Entry 4D0T (X-ray diffraction, 2.45 A resolution); this record covers chains C and F of the 3 polymer chains in the assembly.

Chain C (and F):
Protein: Polypeptide N-acetylgalactosaminyltransferase 2
Organism: Homo sapiens
Notes: EC 2.4.1.41; chain F of this document is another copy of the same molecule, construct and numbering; everything in this record applies to it too
Reference sequence: Q10471 (GALT2_HUMAN); residues 1-571 here = UniProt positions 1-571
Chain sequence (571 residues; each row starts with the number of its first residue):
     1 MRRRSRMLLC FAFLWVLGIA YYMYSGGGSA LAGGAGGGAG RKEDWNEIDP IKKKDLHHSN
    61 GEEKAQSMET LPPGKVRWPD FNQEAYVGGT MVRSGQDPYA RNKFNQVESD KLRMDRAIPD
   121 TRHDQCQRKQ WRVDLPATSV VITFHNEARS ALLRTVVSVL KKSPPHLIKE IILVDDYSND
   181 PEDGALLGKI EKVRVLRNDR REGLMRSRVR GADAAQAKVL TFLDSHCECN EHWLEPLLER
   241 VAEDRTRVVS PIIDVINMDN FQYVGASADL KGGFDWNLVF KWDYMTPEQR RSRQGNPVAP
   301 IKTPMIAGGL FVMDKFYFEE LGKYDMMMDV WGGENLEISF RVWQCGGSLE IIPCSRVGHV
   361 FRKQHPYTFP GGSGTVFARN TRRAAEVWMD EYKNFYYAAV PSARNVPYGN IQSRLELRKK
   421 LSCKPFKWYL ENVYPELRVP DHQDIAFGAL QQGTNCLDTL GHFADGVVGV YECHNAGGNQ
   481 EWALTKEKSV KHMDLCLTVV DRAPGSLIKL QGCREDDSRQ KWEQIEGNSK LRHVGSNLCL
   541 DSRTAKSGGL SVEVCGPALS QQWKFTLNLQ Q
Unresolved in the structure: 1-74, 570-571 (chain F: 1-74, 556-559, 566-571)
Differences from the reference sequence: engineered mutation Asp516 (Asn in Q10471)
Swiss-Prot annotation at these positions:
  - binding site (substrate): Thr143, Asp176, Arg201, Ser225, Trp331, Arg362, His365, Tyr367
  - binding site (Mn(2+)): Asp224, His226, His359
  - modified residue: Ser536 (Phosphoserine)
  - glycosylation: Ser29 (O-linked (Xyl...) (chondroitin sulfate) serine)
  - natural variant: Phe104 (F104S: In CDG2T), Arg200 to Gln571 (deletion: In CDG2T), Arg210 (R210P: In CDG2T), Lys271 (K271R: Found in a patient with multiple abnormalities including neonatal hypotonia, psychomotor delay, feeding difficulty and dysmorphic features), Gln289 to Gln571 (deletion: In CDG2T), Met493 (M493V: Found in a patient with multiple abnormalities including neonatal hypotonia, psychomotor delay, feeding difficulty and dysmorphic features)
  - mutagenesis: Trp282 (W282A: Loss of enzyme activity), Phe361 (F361A: Loss of enzyme activity)
Disulfides: Cys126-Cys354, Cys345-Cys423, Cys456-Cys473, Cys496-Cys513, Cys539-Cys555
Ion coordination: Mn2+: Asp224, His226, His359 (together with UDP)
Ligand contacts:
  - 2-acetamido-2-deoxy-beta-D-galactopyranose (NGA): Leu204, Arg208, Asp224, Ile253, Ala307, Gly308, Gly309, Leu310, Trp331, Gly332, Glu334, Asn335, His359, Phe361
  - UDP (uridine-5'-diphosphate): Thr143, Phe144, His145, Asp176, Arg201, Gly203, Leu204, Asp224, Ser225, His226, Val330, Trp331, His359, Arg362, His365, Tyr367
From the paper describing this entry:
  - binding site for uridine-diphosphate-N-acetylgalactosamine: Arg208, Asp224, Gly308, Trp331, Gly332, Glu334, Tyr367
  - specificity-determining residues: Phe280, Trp282, Ala307, Phe361 (proposed by the authors, not directly observed)

Interface between chain C and chain F:
Residue-residue contacts (51):
  Val255(C) with Ala464(F); Asp465(F)
  Asn257(C) with Asp465(F), hydrogen bond; Lys509(F)
  Val264(C) with Asp465(F); Gln511(F)
  Gly265(C) with Ala464(F); Gly512(F), hydrogen bond (backbone-backbone)
  Ala266(C) with Ala464(F), hydrophobic
  Ser267(C) with Asp494(F), hydrogen bond; Leu495(F)
  Ala268(C) with Asp494(F), hydrogen bond (backbone-side chain)
  Asp269(C) with Asp494(F)
  Leu270(C) with Phe463(F), hydrophobic
  Trp282(C) with Phe463(F)
  Tyr284(C) with Phe463(F), hydrophobic; His492(F); Met493(F), hydrophobic; Leu495(F)
  Arg290(C) with Met493(F), hydrogen bond
  Arg291(C) with Pro435(F); Glu436(F)
  Pro435(C) with Arg291(F), hydrogen bond (backbone-side chain)
  Arg438(C) with Arg290(F)
  Phe463(C) with Leu270(F), hydrophobic; Trp282(F); Tyr284(F), hydrophobic
  Ala464(C) with Gly265(F); Ala266(F), hydrophobic
  Asp465(C) with Val255(F); Asn257(F), hydrogen bond
  Tyr471(C) with Cys473(F), hydrogen bond (side chain-backbone); His474(F)
  Glu472(C) with Tyr471(F); Glu472(F), hydrogen bond (side chain-backbone)
  His492(C) with Tyr284(F)
  Met493(C) with Asp269(F); Tyr284(F), hydrophobic; Arg290(F)
  Asp494(C) with Ser267(F), hydrogen bond; Ala268(F), hydrogen bond (side chain-backbone); Asp269(F)
  Leu495(C) with Ser267(F); Tyr284(F)
  Lys509(C) with Asn257(F)
  Gln511(C) with Val264(F); Gly265(F)
  Gly512(C) with Gly265(F), hydrogen bond (backbone-backbone)
  Arg514(C) with Pro119(F)
  Arg519(C) with Gln262(F)
  Lys546(C) with Glu472(F), salt bridge
Also at the interface, not in a pair above, chain C (36 interface residues in all): Gln262, Glu436, His462, Asn479, Val500, Leu510
Also at the interface, not in a pair above, chain F (36 interface residues in all): Asp120, Arg438, Ala476, Val500, Arg519

In short:
The chain C/chain F interface involves 36 residues from each chain, with 12 hydrogen bonds and 1 salt bridge.
Polar pairs include Lys546(C)-Glu472(F), Asn257(C)-Asp465(F) and Ser267(C)-Asp494(F). Ligands of chain C: UDP
and 2-acetamido-2-deoxy-beta-D-galactopyranose. The paper reports a binding site for
uridine-diphosphate-N-acetylgalactosamine at Arg208(C), Asp224(C) and Gly308(C) among others; specificity
determinants Phe280(C), Trp282(C) and Ala307(C) among others.
Chain C and chain F are both Polypeptide N-acetylgalactosaminyltransferase 2 (Homo sapiens); the structure,
GalNAc-T2 crystal soaked with UDP-GalNAc, EA2 peptide and manganese, was determined by X-ray diffraction
together with 4D0Z and 4D11 from the same study.
